PDB entry 2YZB | X-ray diffraction, 1.90 A resolution | chains B and C of the 4 polymer chains in the assembly

# Chain B (and C)
Protein: Uricase
Source organism: Arthrobacter globiformis
Notes: EC 1.7.3.3; chain C of this document is another copy of the same molecule, construct and numbering; everything in this record applies to it too
Amino-acid sequence (302 residues; each row starts with the number of its first residue):
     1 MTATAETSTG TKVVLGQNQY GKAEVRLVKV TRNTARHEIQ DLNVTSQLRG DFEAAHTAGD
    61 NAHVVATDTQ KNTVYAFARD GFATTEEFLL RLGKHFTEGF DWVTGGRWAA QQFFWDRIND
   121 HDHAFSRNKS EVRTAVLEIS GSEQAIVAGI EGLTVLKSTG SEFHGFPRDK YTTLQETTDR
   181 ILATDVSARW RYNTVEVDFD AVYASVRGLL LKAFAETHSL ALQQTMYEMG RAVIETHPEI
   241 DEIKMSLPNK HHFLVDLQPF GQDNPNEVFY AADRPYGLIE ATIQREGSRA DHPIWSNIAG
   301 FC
Not modelled in the structure: 1-10, 298-302
Small-molecule neighbours:
  - uric acid (URC), molecule 1: Tyr20, Val64, Ala66, Thr67, Asp68
  - uric acid (URC), molecule 2: Phe163, Leu174, Arg180, Ala221, Leu222, Gln223, Asn249, Ile279

# Chain B / chain C interface
Residue-residue contacts (152):
  Thr11(B) with Arg285(C)
  Lys12(B) with Arg285(C); Glu286(C), hydrogen bond (backbone-backbone)
  Val13(B) with Ile234(C), hydrophobic; Ile283(C), hydrophobic; Gln284(C)
  Val14(B) with Thr282(C); Ile283(C); Gln284(C), hydrogen bond (backbone-backbone); Glu286(C)
  Leu15(B) with Thr282(C)
  Gly16(B) with Thr282(C), hydrogen bond (backbone-backbone)
  Gln17(B) with Lys244(C); Ala281(C); Thr282(C), hydrogen bond (backbone-backbone)
  Asn18(B) with Glu280(C); Ala281(C)
  Gln19(B) with Ile279(C); Glu280(C), hydrogen bond (backbone-backbone)
  Tyr20(B) with Gln223(C); Leu278(C); Ile279(C), hydrophobic
  Gly21(B) with Gly277(C); Leu278(C), hydrogen bond (backbone-backbone)
  Lys22(B) with His251(C), hydrogen bond; Pro275(C); Tyr276(C)
  Ala23(B) with Pro275(C); Tyr276(C), hydrogen bond (backbone-backbone)
  Glu24(B) with Arg274(C), salt bridge; Pro275(C); Tyr276(C), hydrogen bond
  Val25(B) with Pro275(C), hydrophobic
  Arg26(B) with Arg274(C)
  Asn43(B) with Arg274(C)
  Gln47(B) with Leu278(C); Glu280(C)
  Ala55(B) with Gln224(C)
  His56(B) with Gln223(C); Gln224(C); Met226(C); Tyr227(C); Ala281(C)
  Thr57(B) with Tyr227(C)
  Ala58(B) with Leu220(C); Gln224(C)
  Gly59(B) with Leu220(C)
  Asn61(B) with Phe163(C); His164(C), hydrogen bond (side chain-backbone); Gly165(C); Phe166(C); Pro167(C); Leu220(C), hydrogen bond (side chain-backbone); Ala221(C)
  Ala62(B) with Gly165(C); Pro167(C)
  Val64(B) with Phe166(C); Pro167(C); Gln223(C)
  Ala66(B) with Leu174(C), hydrophobic
  Asp68(B) with Thr173(C); Leu174(C)
  Thr69(B) with Asp169(C); Tyr171(C); Thr172(C), hydrogen bond
  Lys71(B) with Pro275(C)
  Asn72(B) with Tyr171(C), hydrogen bond (side chain-backbone); Thr173(C), hydrogen bond
  Thr73(B) with Tyr171(C)
  Ala76(B) with Tyr171(C), hydrophobic
  Phe77(B) with Tyr171(C)
  His95(B) with Tyr171(C)
  Phe100(B) with Asp169(C)
  Phe163(B) with Asn61(C)
  His164(B) with Asn61(C), hydrogen bond (backbone-side chain)
  Gly165(B) with Asn61(C); Ala62(C)
  Phe166(B) with Asn61(C); Val64(C)
  Pro167(B) with Asn61(C); Ala62(C); Val64(C)
  Asp169(B) with Thr69(C); Phe100(C)
  Tyr171(B) with Thr69(C); Asn72(C), hydrogen bond (backbone-side chain); Thr73(C); Ala76(C), hydrophobic; Phe77(C); His95(C)
  Thr172(B) with Thr69(C), hydrogen bond
  Thr173(B) with Asp68(C); Asn72(C), hydrogen bond
  Leu174(B) with Ala66(C), hydrophobic; Asp68(C)
  Leu220(B) with Ala58(C); Gly59(C); Asn61(C), hydrogen bond (backbone-side chain)
  Ala221(B) with Asn61(C)
  Gln223(B) with Tyr20(C); His56(C); Val64(C)
  Gln224(B) with Ala55(C); His56(C), hydrogen bond (side chain-backbone); Thr57(C), hydrogen bond (side chain-backbone); Gly59(C)
  Met226(B) with His56(C)
  Tyr227(B) with Val13(C); His56(C); Thr57(C)
  Arg231(B) with Val13(C)
  Ile234(B) with Val13(C), hydrophobic
  Glu235(B) with Val13(C)
  Lys244(B) with Gln17(C), hydrogen bond
  His251(B) with Lys22(C), hydrogen bond
  Arg274(B) with Glu24(C), salt bridge; Arg26(C); Asn43(C)
  Pro275(B) with Lys22(C); Ala23(C); Glu24(C); Val25(C), hydrophobic; Lys71(C)
  Tyr276(B) with Lys22(C); Ala23(C), hydrogen bond (backbone-backbone); Glu24(C), hydrogen bond
  Gly277(B) with Gly21(C)
  Leu278(B) with Tyr20(C); Gly21(C), hydrogen bond (backbone-backbone); Ala23(C), hydrophobic; Gln47(C)
  Ile279(B) with Gln19(C); Tyr20(C), hydrophobic
  Glu280(B) with Asn18(C); Gln19(C), hydrogen bond (backbone-backbone); Gln47(C)
  Ala281(B) with Gln17(C); Asn18(C)
  Thr282(B) with Leu15(C); Gly16(C), hydrogen bond (backbone-backbone); Gln17(C), hydrogen bond (backbone-backbone)
  Ile283(B) with Val13(C), hydrophobic; Val14(C); Leu15(C), hydrophobic
  Gln284(B) with Lys12(C); Val13(C); Val14(C), hydrogen bond (backbone-backbone)
  Arg285(B) with Thr11(C); Lys12(C)
  Glu286(B) with Lys12(C), hydrogen bond (backbone-backbone)
  Ala290(B) with Gln17(C)
  Ser296(B) with Ser296(C), hydrogen bond
Also at the interface, not in a pair above, chain B (77 interface residues in all): His63, Val65, Thr67, Trp102, Asn297
Also at the interface, not in a pair above, chain C (77 interface residues in all): His63, Val65, Thr67, Trp102, Glu228, Arg231, Glu235, Asp291

# Summary
Chain B and chain C each contribute 77 residues to their interface, with 32 hydrogen bonds and 2 salt bridges.
Polar pairs include Glu24(B)-Arg274(C), Lys22(B)-His251(C) and Glu24(B)-Tyr276(C). Ligands of chain B: uric
acid.
Both chains are Uricase (Arthrobacter globiformis). Entry 2YZB (Crystal structure of uricase from Arthrobacter
globiformis in complex with uric acid (substrate)) was determined by X-ray diffraction, deposited together
with 2YZC, 2YZD and 2YZE.
